6RDJ - chains S and V of the 20 polymer chains in the assembly; structure by electron microscopy, 2.90 A resolution.

== Chain S ==
Molecule: ATP synthase gamma chain, mitochondrial
Organism: Polytomella sp. Pringsheim 198.80
UniProtKB: Q4LDE7 (Q4LDE7_9CHLO); residue numbers follow UniProt; this construct covers 1-317
Amino-acid sequence (317 residues; numbered 1 to 317; the number before each row is that of its first residue):
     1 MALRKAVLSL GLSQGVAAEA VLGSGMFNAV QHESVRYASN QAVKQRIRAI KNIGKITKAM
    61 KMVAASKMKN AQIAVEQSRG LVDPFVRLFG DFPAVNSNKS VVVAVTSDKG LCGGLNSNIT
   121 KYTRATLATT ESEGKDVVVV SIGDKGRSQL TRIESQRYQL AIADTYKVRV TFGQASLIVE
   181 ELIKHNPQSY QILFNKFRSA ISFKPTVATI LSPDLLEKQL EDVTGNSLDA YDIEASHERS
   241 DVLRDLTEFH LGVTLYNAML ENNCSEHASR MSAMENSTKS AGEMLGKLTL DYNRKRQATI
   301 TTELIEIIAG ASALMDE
Unresolved in the structure: 1-38, 316-317

== Chain V ==
Molecule: ATP synthase subunit alpha
Organism: Polytomella sp. Pringsheim 198.80
UniProtKB: A0ZW40 (A0ZW40_9CHLO); residues 1-562 here = UniProt positions 1-562
Amino-acid sequence (562 residues; numbered 1 to 562; the number before each row is that of its first residue):
     1 MRSPAAFVAR SGLFKASLGQ SNWAQKAEQM MASVTRTFAA DAKALDELRK PKFSSKYLIQ
    61 HVSQKLIPAV KEWEKSYQPP VIHLGRVLSV GDGIARVYGL KSVQAGELVC FDSGVKGMAL
   121 NLQADHVGVV VFGNDSVIHQ GDLVYRTGQI VNVPIGPGTL GRVTDGLGQP IDGKGPLTNV
   181 RSSLVEVKAP GIIARQSVRE PLFTGVKAVD ALVPIGRGQR ELIIGDRQTG KTAVAIDAII
   241 HQKNCNEQVP KAQRVYCVYV AVGQKRSTVA QLVKLFTQTG AMRYTIMVSA TASDAAPLQF
   301 LAPYSGCAMA EYFRDTGKHG LIIYDDLSKQ SVAYRQMSLL LRRPPGREAF PGDVFYLHSR
   361 LLERAAKLSK ELGGGSLTAF PVIETQAGDV SAYIATNVIS ITDGQIFLET ELFYKGIRPA
   421 LNVGLSVSRV GSAAQFPGMK QVAGTLKLEL AQYREVAAFA QFGSDLDAAT QYVLERGARL
   481 TEMLKQKQFA PIPIERQTVA VYAATKGFLD KVRVQDIVAA EEAVISQVNP AVFKILKANG
   541 KITPALDAHL KAELRKVKLP GA
Unresolved in the structure: 1-42
Sequence notes: conflict Arg266 (Lys in A0ZW40)
Ion coordination: Mg2+: Thr232 (together with ATP)
Small-molecule neighbours: ATP (adenosine-5'-triphosphate): Asp226, Arg227, Gln228, Thr229, Gly230, Lys231, Thr232, Ala233, Glu384, Phe413, Arg418, Pro419, Gln486, Lys487, Gln488

== How chain S and chain V interact ==
Residue-residue contacts (15):
  Lys55(S) with Phe459(V)
  Ala59(S) with Phe459(V), hydrophobic; Phe462(V), hydrophobic
  Met62(S) with Phe459(V), hydrophobic; Asp467(V)
  Val63(S) with Asp465(V)
  Ser66(S) with Leu466(V); Asp467(V)
  Lys67(S) with Asp465(V), salt bridge
  Ile300(S) with Arg347(V)
  Leu304(S) with Gly346(V)
  Ile307(S) with Pro345(V), hydrophobic; Glu348(V)
  Leu314(S) with Arg342(V), hydrogen bond (backbone-side chain)
  Met315(S) with Arg342(V)
Interface residues without a listed pair, chain S (14 interface residues in all): Lys58, Met60, Ala311
Interface residues without a listed pair, chain V (12 interface residues in all): Ala349, Thr470

== In short ==
14 residues of chain S face 12 of chain V across their interface; the contacts include 1 hydrogen bond and 1
salt bridge. Polar pairs include Lys67(S)-Asp465(V) and Leu314(S)-Arg342(V). Ligands of chain V: ATP.
Chain S is ATP synthase gamma chain, mitochondrial and chain V is ATP synthase subunit alpha, both from
Polytomella sp. Pringsheim 198.80; the structure, Cryo-EM structure of Polytomella F-ATP synthase, Rotary
substate 1A, focussed refinement of F1 head and rotor, was determined by electron microscopy, deposited
together with 6RD4, 6RD5, 6RD6, 6RD7, 6RD8, 6RD9 and 46 further entries.
